PDB entry 8OI1 | X-ray diffraction, 2.95 A resolution | chains K and W of the 28 polymer chains in the assembly

== Chain K ==
Molecule: Proteasome subunit beta type-5
Organism: Saccharomyces cerevisiae
Notes: EC 3.4.25.1
UniProt: P30656 (PSB5_YEAST); residues 1-212 here correspond to UniProt positions 76-287 (UniProt number = residue number + 75)
Amino-acid sequence (212 residues; row label = number of the first residue in the row):
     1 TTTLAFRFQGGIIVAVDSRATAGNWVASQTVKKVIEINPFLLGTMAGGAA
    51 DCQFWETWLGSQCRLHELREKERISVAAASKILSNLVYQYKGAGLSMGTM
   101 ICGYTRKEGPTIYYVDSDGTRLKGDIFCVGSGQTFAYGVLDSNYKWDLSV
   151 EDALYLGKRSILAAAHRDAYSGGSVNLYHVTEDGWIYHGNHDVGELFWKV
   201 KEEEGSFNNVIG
Covalent attachments: compound VOX linked to Thr-1
Metal / ion sites: Mg2+: Ala-165, Asp-168, Ser-171 (shared with Asp-204(W) of chain W)
Ligand contacts: VOX (N-[(2S,3R)-1-[[(5S,8S,10S)-5-methyl-10-oxidanyl-2,7-bis(oxidanylidene)-1,6-diazacyclododec-8-yl]amino]-3-oxidanyl-1-oxidanylidene-butan-2-yl]-7-[4-[2-(4-methylphenyl)hydrazinyl]phenyl]heptanamide): Arg-19, Ala-20, Thr-21, Lys-33, Met-45, Ala-46, Gly-47, Gly-48, Ala-49, Ser-131

== Chain W ==
Molecule: Proteasome subunit beta type-3
Organism: Saccharomyces cerevisiae
UniProt: P25451 (PSB3_YEAST); residues 0-204 here correspond to UniProt positions 1-205 (UniProt number = residue number + 1)
Amino-acid sequence (205 residues; numbered 0 to 204; the number before each row is that of its first residue; numbering starts at 0):
     0 MSDPSSINGGIVVAMTGKDCVAIACDLRLGSQSLGVSNKFEKIFHYGHVF
    50 LGITGLATDVTTLNEMFRYKTNLYKLKEERAIEPETFTQLVSSSLYERRF
   100 GPYFVGPVVAGINSKSGKPFIAGFDLIGCIDEAKDFIVSGTASDQLFGMC
   150 ESLYEPNLEPEDLFETISQALLNAADRDALSGWGAVVYIIKKDEVVKRYL
   200 KMRQD
Unresolved in the structure: 0
Metal / ion sites: Mg2+: Asp-204 (shared with Ala-165(K), Asp-168(K), Ser-171(K) of chain K)
Ligand contacts: VOX (N-[(2S,3R)-1-[[(5S,8S,10S)-5-methyl-10-oxidanyl-2,7-bis(oxidanylidene)-1,6-diazacyclododec-8-yl]amino]-3-oxidanyl-1-oxidanylidene-butan-2-yl]-7-[4-[2-(4-methylphenyl)hydrazinyl]phenyl]heptanamide): Pro-3, Arg-98, Pro-101, Phe-103, Asp-124, Leu-125, Ile-126, Cys-128
Swiss-Prot annotation at these positions:
  - modified residue: Ser-30 (Phosphoserine)
  - cross-link: Lys-69 (Glycyl lysine isopeptide (Lys-Gly) (interchain with G-Cter in ubiquitin))

== Interface between chain K and chain W ==
Pairs across the interface (44; chain K residue first):
  Arg-19(K) with Asp-204(W), salt bridge
  Asn-24(K) with Asp-177(W); Ala-178(W), hydrogen bond (backbone-backbone); Leu-179(W)
  Trp-25(K) with Gln-144(W); Arg-176(W)
  Val-26(K) with Arg-176(W), hydrogen bond (backbone-side chain); Asp-177(W); Ala-178(W)
  Ala-27(K) with Arg-176(W), hydrogen bond (backbone-side chain)
  Ser-28(K) with Arg-176(W)
  Gln-29(K) with Asp-175(W); Arg-202(W)
  Phe-135(K) with Leu-33(W), hydrophobic
  Ala-165(K) with Asp-204(W)
  His-166(K) with Trp-182(W), hydrogen bond (backbone-side chain); Gln-203(W), hydrogen bond (side chain-backbone)
  Arg-167(K) with Ser-32(W); Leu-33(W); Gly-34(W), hydrogen bond (side chain-backbone); Val-35(W); Trp-182(W)
  Asp-168(K) with Ser-32(W)
  Ala-169(K) with Arg-27(W); Ser-32(W), hydrogen bond (backbone-backbone); Ala-178(W)
  Tyr-170(K) with Ser-32(W); Ala-178(W), hydrophobic
  Ser-171(K) with Asp-204(W)
  Gly-172(K) with Asp-204(W)
  Gly-173(K) with Arg-202(W), hydrogen bond (backbone-side chain); Asp-204(W), hydrogen bond (backbone-side chain)
  Asp-192(K) with Arg-202(W), salt bridge
  Val-193(K) with Asp-204(W)
  Gly-194(K) with Arg-202(W)
  Phe-197(K) with Gln-203(W)
  Trp-198(K) with Lys-200(W); Met-201(W); Gln-203(W)
  Asn-209(K) with Asn-37(W), hydrogen bond; Lys-38(W), hydrogen bond (backbone-side chain)
  Val-210(K) with Asn-37(W); Gln-203(W)
  Ile-211(K) with Lys-38(W)
Other interface residues (no listed pair), chain W (22 interface residues in all): Ser-5, Leu-26, Tyr-198

== Summary ==
25 residues of chain K and 22 residues of chain W are in contact, with 11 hydrogen bonds and 2 salt bridges.
Polar pairs include Arg-19(K)/Asp-204(W), Asp-192(K)/Arg-202(W) and Val-26(K)/Arg-176(W). Ligands of chain W:
compound VOX. Covalently linked compound VOX: at Thr-1(K).
Chain K is Proteasome subunit beta type-5 and chain W is Proteasome subunit beta type-3, both from
Saccharomyces cerevisiae; the structure, Yeast 20S proteasome in complex with a photoswitchable cepafungin
derivative (transCep4), was determined by X-ray diffraction, deposited together with 8OHZ.
